Entry 1WDM (X-ray diffraction, 3.80 A resolution); this record covers chains A and B of the 4 polymer chains in the assembly.

# Chain A (and B)
Name: Fatty oxidation complex alpha subunit
From: Pseudomonas fragi
Notes: EC 4.2.1.17, 5.3.3.8, 1.1.1.35, 5.1.2.3; chain B of this document is another copy of the same molecule, construct and numbering; everything in this record applies to it too
Reference sequence: P28793 (FAOB_PSEFR); residue numbers follow UniProt; this construct covers 1-715
Chain sequence (715 residues; numbered 1 to 715; the number before each row is that of its first residue):
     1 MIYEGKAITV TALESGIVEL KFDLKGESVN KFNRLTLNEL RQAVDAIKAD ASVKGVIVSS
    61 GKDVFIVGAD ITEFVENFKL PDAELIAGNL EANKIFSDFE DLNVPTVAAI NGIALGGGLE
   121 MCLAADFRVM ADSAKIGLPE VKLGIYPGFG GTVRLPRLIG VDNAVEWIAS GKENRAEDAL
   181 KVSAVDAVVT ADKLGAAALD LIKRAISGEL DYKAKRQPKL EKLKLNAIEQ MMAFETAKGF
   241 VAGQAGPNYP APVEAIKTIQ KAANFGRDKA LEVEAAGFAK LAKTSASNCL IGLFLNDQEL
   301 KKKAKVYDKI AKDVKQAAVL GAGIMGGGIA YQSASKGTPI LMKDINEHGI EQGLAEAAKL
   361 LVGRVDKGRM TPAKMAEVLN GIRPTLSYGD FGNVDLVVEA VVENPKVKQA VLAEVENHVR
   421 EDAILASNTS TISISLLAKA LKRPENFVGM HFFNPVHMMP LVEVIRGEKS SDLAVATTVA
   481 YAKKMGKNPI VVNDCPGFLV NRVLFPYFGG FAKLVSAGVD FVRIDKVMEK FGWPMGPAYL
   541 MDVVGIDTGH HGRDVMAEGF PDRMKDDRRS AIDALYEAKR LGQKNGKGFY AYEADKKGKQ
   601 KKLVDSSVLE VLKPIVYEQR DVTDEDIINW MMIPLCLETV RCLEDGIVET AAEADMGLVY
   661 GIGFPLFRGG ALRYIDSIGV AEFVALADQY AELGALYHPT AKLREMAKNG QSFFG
Unresolved in the structure: 593-600 (chain B: 594-598)
Bound ions: Zn2+: H550 (shared with 1 residue of chain D)
Residues lining bound ligands:
  - acetyl coenzyme A (ACO): K142, S170, F294, D297, M459, N501, L504, F508, P534, M535, V544, V659, Y660, G661, I662, G663, L666
  - NAD (nicotinamide-adenine-dinucleotide): L320, G321, A322, G323, I324, M325, K343, D344, I345, N346, G349, A400, V401, V402, E403, K408, V411, N428, T429, S430, H451, F452, N454
UniProt features mapped onto this chain:
  - active site: H451 (For 3-hydroxyacyl-CoA dehydrogenase activity)
  - binding site (substrate): D297, N501, Y660
  - binding site (NAD(+)): M325, D344, V401 to E403, K408, S430, N454
  - site (Important for catalytic activity): E120, E140
From the paper describing this entry:
  - binding site for acetyl coenzyme A: K142, F508, L666
  - catalytic residues: H451, E463
  - mutagenesis - L290D/L293D: decreased catalytic activity (citing earlier work)
  - mutagenesis - K142A, F294A: unchanged catalytic activity (citing earlier work)

# Chain A / chain B interface
Residue-residue contacts (20):
  E347(A) - R383(B)  salt bridge
  L354(A) - N380(B)
  P372(A) - D366(B)
  P372(A) - M375(B)
  M375(A) - P372(B)
  M375(A) - M375(B)  hydrophobic
  A376(A) - A358(B)  hydrophobic
  L379(A) - L379(B)  hydrophobic
  L379(A) - N380(B)
  N380(A) - L354(B)
  N380(A) - L379(B)
  R383(A) - E351(B)  salt bridge
  T385(A) - D390(B)  hydrogen bond
  L386(A) - D390(B)  hydrogen bond (backbone-side chain)
  S387(A) - G389(B)
  S387(A) - D390(B)  hydrogen bond
  G389(A) - S387(B)
  D390(A) - T385(B)  hydrogen bond
  D390(A) - L386(B)  hydrogen bond (side chain-backbone)
  D390(A) - S387(B)  hydrogen bond (side chain-backbone)
Interface residues without a listed pair, chain A (17 interface residues in all): A358, D366, A373, P384
Interface residues without a listed pair, chain B (18 interface residues in all): I350, V362, A376, P384

# Overview
17 residues of chain A and 18 residues of chain B are in contact; the contacts include 6 hydrogen bonds and 2
salt bridges. Polar pairs include E347(A)-R383(B), R383(A)-E351(B) and T385(A)-D390(B). The paper reports
catalytic residues H451(A) and E463(A); L290D/L293D of chain A reduce catalytic activity; 3 substitutions were
tested in all.
Both chains are Fatty oxidation complex alpha subunit (Pseudomonas fragi). Entry 1WDM (fatty acid
beta-oxidation multienzyme complex from Pseudomonas fragi, form I (native3)) was determined by X-ray
diffraction (same publication as 1WDK and 1WDL).
